PDB entry 8BNR | electron microscopy, 10.30 A resolution (very low resolution: no residue pairs are listed; an interface is given only as per-side residue counts) | chains B and C of the 8 polymer chains in the assembly

[Chain B]
Protein: 3-ketoacyl-CoA thiolase FadI
Source organism: Escherichia coli K-12
Notes: EC 2.3.1.16
UniProtKB: P76503 (FADI_ECOLI); residue numbers follow UniProt; this construct covers 1-436
Amino-acid sequence (450 residues; row label = number of the first residue in the row; numbers below 1 keep their minus sign (Met-13 is residue -13)):
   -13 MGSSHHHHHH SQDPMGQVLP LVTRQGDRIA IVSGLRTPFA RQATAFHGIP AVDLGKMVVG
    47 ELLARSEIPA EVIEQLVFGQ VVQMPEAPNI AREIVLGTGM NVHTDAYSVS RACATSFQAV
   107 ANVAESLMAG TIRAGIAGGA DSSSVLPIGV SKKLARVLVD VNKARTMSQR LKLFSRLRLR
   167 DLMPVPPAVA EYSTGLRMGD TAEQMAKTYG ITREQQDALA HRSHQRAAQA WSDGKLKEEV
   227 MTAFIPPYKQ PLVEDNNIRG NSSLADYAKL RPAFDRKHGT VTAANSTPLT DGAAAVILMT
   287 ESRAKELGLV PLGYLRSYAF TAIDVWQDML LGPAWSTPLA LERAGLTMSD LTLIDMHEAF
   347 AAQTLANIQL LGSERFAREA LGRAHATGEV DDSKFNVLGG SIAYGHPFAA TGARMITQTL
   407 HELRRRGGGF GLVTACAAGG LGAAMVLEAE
Not modelled in the structure: -13 to 0
Differences from the reference sequence: initiating methionine (-13); expression tag (-12 to 0)

[Chain C]
Protein: Fatty acid oxidation complex subunit alpha
Source organism: Escherichia coli K-12
Notes: EC 4.2.1.17, 5.1.2.3, 1.1.1.35
UniProtKB: P77399 (FADJ_ECOLI); residue numbers follow UniProt; this construct covers 1-714
Amino-acid sequence (714 residues; numbered 1 to 714; the number before each row is that of its first residue):
     1 MEMTSAFTLN VRLDNIAVIT IDVPGEKMNT LKAEFASQVR AIIKQLRENK ELRGVVFVSA
    61 KPDNFIAGAD INMIGNCKTA QEAEALARQG QQLMAEIHAL PIQVIAAIHG ACLGGGLELA
   121 LACHGRVCTD DPKTVLGLPE VQLGLLPGSG GTQRLPRLIG VSTALEMILT GKQLRAKQAL
   181 KLGLVDDVVP HSILLEAAVE LAKKERPSSR PLPVRERILA GPLGRALLFK MVGKKTEHKT
   241 QGNYPATERI LEVVETGLAQ GTSSGYDAEA RAFGELAMTP QSQALRSIFF ASTDVKKDPG
   301 SDAPPAPLNS VGILGGGLMG GGIAYVTACK AGIPVRIKDI NPQGINHALK YSWDQLEGKV
   361 RRRHLKASER DKQLALISGT TDYRGFAHRD LIIEAVFENL ELKQQMVAEV EQNCAAHTIF
   421 ASNTSSLPIG DIAAHATRPE QVIGLHFFSP VEKMPLVEII PHAGTSAQTI ATTVKLAKKQ
   481 GKTPIVVRDK AGFYVNRILA PYINEAIRML TQGERVEHID AALVKFGFPV GPIQLLDEVG
   541 IDTGTKIIPV LEAAYGERFS APANVVSSIL NDDRKGRKNG RGFYLYGQKG RKSKKQVDPA
   601 IYPLIGTQGQ GRISAPQVAE RCVMLMLNEA VRCVDEQVIR SVRDGDIGAV FGIGFPPFLG
   661 GPFRYIDSLG AGEVVAIMQR LATQYGSRFT PCERLVEMGA RGESFWKTTA TDLQ
Not modelled in the structure: 711-714

[Interface between chain B and chain C]
At this resolution (10 A) residue pairs are not listed: 12 residues of chain B and 18 of chain C lie at the interface.

[In short]
12 residues of chain B and 18 residues of chain C are in contact.
Here chain B is 3-ketoacyl-CoA thiolase FadI and chain C is Fatty acid oxidation complex subunit alpha, both
from Escherichia coli K-12. Entry 8BNR (Escherichia coli anaerobic fatty acid beta oxidation trifunctional
enzyme (anEcTFE) octameric complex) was determined by electron microscopy (same publication as 8BNU, 8BRJ,
6YSV and 6YSW).
